PDB entry 7F59 | electron microscopy, 4.20 A resolution (low resolution: residue-level contacts below are approximate; hydrogen-bond / salt-bridge calls are withheld) | chains A and D of the 5 polymer chains in the assembly

== Chain A (and D) ==
Name: Glutamate receptor ionotropic, kainate 2
Organism: Rattus norvegicus
Notes: chain D of this document is another copy of the same molecule, construct and numbering; everything in this record applies to it too
UniProt: P42260 (GRIK2_RAT); residue numbers follow UniProt; this construct covers 1-908
Sequence (908 residues; numbered 1 to 908; the number before each row is that of its first residue):
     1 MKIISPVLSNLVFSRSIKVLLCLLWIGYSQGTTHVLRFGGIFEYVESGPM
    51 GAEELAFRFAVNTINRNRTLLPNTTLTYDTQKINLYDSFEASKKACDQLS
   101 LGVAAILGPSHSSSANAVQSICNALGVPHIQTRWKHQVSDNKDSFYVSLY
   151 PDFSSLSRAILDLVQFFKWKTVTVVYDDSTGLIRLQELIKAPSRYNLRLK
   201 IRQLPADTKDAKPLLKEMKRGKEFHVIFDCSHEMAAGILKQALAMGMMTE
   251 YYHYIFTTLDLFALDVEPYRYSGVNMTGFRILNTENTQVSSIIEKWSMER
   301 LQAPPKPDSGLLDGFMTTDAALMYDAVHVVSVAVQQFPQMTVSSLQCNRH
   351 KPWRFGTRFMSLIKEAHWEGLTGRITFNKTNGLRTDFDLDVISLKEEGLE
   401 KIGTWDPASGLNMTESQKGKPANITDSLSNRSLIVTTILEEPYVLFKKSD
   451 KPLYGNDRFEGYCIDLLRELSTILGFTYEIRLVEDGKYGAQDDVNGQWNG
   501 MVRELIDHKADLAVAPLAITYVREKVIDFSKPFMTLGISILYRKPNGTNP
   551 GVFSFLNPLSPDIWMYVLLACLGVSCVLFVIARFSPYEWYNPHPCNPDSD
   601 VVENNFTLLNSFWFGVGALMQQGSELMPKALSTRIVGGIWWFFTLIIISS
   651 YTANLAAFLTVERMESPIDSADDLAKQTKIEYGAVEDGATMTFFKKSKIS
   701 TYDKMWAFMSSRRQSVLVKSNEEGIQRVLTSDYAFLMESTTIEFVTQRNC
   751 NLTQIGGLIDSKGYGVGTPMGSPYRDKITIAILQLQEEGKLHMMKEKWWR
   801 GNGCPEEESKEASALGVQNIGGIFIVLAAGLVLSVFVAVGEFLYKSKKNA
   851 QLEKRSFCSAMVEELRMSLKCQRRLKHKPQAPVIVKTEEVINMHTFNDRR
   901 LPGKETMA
Disordered / not traced: 1-32, 868-908 (chain D: 1-32, 851-908)
Differences from the reference sequence: engineered mutation Leu107 (Phe in P42260); variant Val567 (Ile in P42260), Cys571 (Tyr in P42260)
Disulfides: Cys96-Cys347
Glycans and other covalent adducts: N-acetylglucosamine (NAG) linked to Asn275; glycan linked to Asn378
From the paper describing this entry:
  - specificity-determining residues: Arg220 (by similarity / conservation)

== Interface between chain A and chain D ==
Contacting residue pairs - 89 pairs, chain A then chain D:
  Ile519(A) with Leu783(D)
  Thr520(A) with Leu783(D); Glu787(D)
  Tyr521(A) with Ile780(D); Leu783(D); Gln784(D); Glu787(D)
  Glu524(A) with Leu783(D)
  Phe529(A) with Lys531(D)
  Ser530(A) with Lys531(D)
  Lys531(A) with Phe529(D); Ser530(D); Lys531(D)
  Pro532(A) with Lys531(D)
  Thr535(A) with Thr535(D)
  Phe555(A) with Ile646(D)
  Leu609(A) with Leu631(D)
  Trp613(A) with Leu631(D); Arg634(D); Ile635(D)
  Met620(A) with Trp641(D); Phe642(D); Leu645(D)
  Gln622(A) with Gln621(D); Trp641(D)
  Glu625(A) with Glu625(D)
  Tyr651(A) with Ser649(D)
  Thr652(A) with Ser649(D)
  Leu655(A) with Ser650(D); Ala653(D)
  Ala656(A) with Ala653(D)
  Leu659(A) with Asn654(D); Ala657(D)
  Thr660(A) with Thr660(D)
  Arg663(A) with Ala657(D); Phe658(D); Val661(D); Glu662(D); Arg663(D)
  Met664(A) with Val661(D)
  Glu665(A) with Arg663(D)
  Lys696(A) with Glu787(D)
  Lys698(A) with Glu788(D)
  Ser761(A) with Thr535(D); Gln786(D)
  Arg775(A) with Arg775(D)
  Ile780(A) with Tyr521(D); Glu524(D)
  Leu783(A) with Ile519(D); Thr520(D)
  Gln784(A) with Tyr521(D)
  Gln786(A) with Ser761(D)
  Glu787(A) with Lys696(D)
  Glu788(A) with Lys696(D)
  His792(A) with Ile699(D)
  Met793(A) with Ile699(D)
  Leu815(A) with Pro558(D); Leu559(D); Ser560(D); Phe658(D)
  Gly816(A) with Pro558(D); Leu559(D); Ser560(D); Ile563(D)
  Val817(A) with Ser560(D); Ile563(D)
  Gln818(A) with Ile563(D); Tyr566(D)
  Phe824(A) with Tyr566(D); Phe643(D)
  Val826(A) with Ile639(D)
  Leu827(A) with Ile639(D); Phe643(D)
  Gly830(A) with Val636(D)
  Leu831(A) with Val577(D); Val636(D)
  Ser834(A) with Ser632(D); Thr633(D); Ile635(D); Val636(D)
  Val835(A) with Ile581(D)
  Val837(A) with Leu631(D); Ser632(D)
  Ala838(A) with Ser632(D)
  Glu841(A) with Tyr587(D)
  Lys845(A) with Pro586(D)
  Glu864(A) with Phe584(D)
  Leu865(A) with Phe584(D)
  Met867(A) with Arg583(D)
Other interface residues (no listed pair), chain A (63 interface residues in all): Gly617, Gly623, Ser624, Ile648, Glu662, Tyr702, Ile759, Met770, Thr779
Other interface residues (no listed pair), chain D (66 interface residues in all): Lys525, Pro532, Asn557, Asp562, Trp589, Ala618, Met620, Gln622, Gly623, Gly638, Asp760, Asp776, His792

== Summary ==
Chain A and chain D form an interface of 63 and 66 residues respectively. Covalently linked
N-acetylglucosamine: at Asn275(A). The paper reports the specificity determinant Arg220(A).
Chain A and chain D are both Glutamate receptor ionotropic, kainate 2 (Rattus norvegicus); the structure,
DNQX-bound GluK2-1xNeto2 complex, was determined by electron microscopy together with 7F56, 7F57, 7F5A and
7F5B from the same study.
